PDB entry 5KDQ | X-ray diffraction, 2.15 A resolution | chains B and C of the 4 polymer chains in the assembly

== Chain B ==
Molecule: Hemoglobin subunit beta
Source organism: Homo sapiens
UniProtKB: P68871 (HBB_HUMAN); residues 1-146 here correspond to UniProt positions 2-147 (UniProt number = residue number + 1)
Amino-acid sequence (146 residues; each row starts with the number of its first residue):
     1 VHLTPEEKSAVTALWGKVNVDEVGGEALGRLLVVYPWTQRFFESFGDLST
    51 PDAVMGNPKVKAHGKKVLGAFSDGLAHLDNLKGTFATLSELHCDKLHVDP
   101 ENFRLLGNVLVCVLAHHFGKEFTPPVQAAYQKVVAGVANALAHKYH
Metal / ion sites: heme Fe near H92 (its only coordinating residue here)
Ligand contacts: heme (HEM): L31, T38, F41, F42, H63, K66, V67, A70, F71, F85, L88, L91, H92, L96, V98, N102, F103, L106, V137, L141
UniProt features mapped onto this chain:
  - binding site ((2R)-2,3-bisphosphoglycerate): V1, H2, K82, H143
  - binding site (heme b): H63, H92
  - site: E7, K8 (Microbial infection: Cleavage), G25, E26 (Microbial infection: Cleavage), G29, R30 (Microbial infection: Cleavage), Y35, P36 (Microbial infection: Cleavage), W37, T38 (Microbial infection: Cleavage), F45, G46 (Microbial infection: Cleavage), D52, A53 (Microbial infection: Cleavage), G56, N57 (Microbial infection: Cleavage), K59 (Not glycated), F71, S72 (Microbial infection: Cleavage), G74, L75 (Microbial infection: Cleavage), K82 (Not glycated), T84, F85 (Microbial infection: Cleavage), H92, C93 (Microbial infection: Cleavage), K95 (Not glycated), R104, L105 (Microbial infection: Cleavage), L110, V111 (Microbial infection: Cleavage), G119, K120 (Microbial infection: Cleavage), F122, T123 (Microbial infection: Cleavage), A128, A129 (Microbial infection: Cleavage) and 2 more in UniProt
  - modified residue: V1 (N-acetylvaline), S9 (Phosphoserine), T12 (Phosphothreonine), S44 (Phosphoserine), T50 (Phosphothreonine), K59 (N6-acetyllysine), K82 (N6-acetyllysine), T87 (Phosphothreonine), C93 (S-nitrosocysteine), K144 (N6-acetyllysine)
  - glycosylation: V1 (N-linked (Glc) (glycation) valine), K8 (N-linked (Glc) (glycation) lysine), K17 (N-linked (Glc) (glycation) lysine), K66 (N-linked (Glc) (glycation) lysine), K120 (N-linked (Glc) (glycation) lysine), K144 (N-linked (Glc) (glycation) lysine)

== Chain C ==
Molecule: Hemoglobin subunit alpha
Source organism: Homo sapiens
UniProtKB: P69905 (HBA_HUMAN); residues 1-141 here correspond to UniProt positions 2-142 (UniProt number = residue number + 1)
Amino-acid sequence (141 residues; numbered 1 to 141; the number before each row is that of its first residue):
     1 VLSPADKTNVKAAWGKVGAHAGEYGAEALERMFLSFPTTKTYFPHFDLSH
    51 GSAQVKGHGKKVADALTNAVAHVDDMPNALSALSDLHAHKLRVDPVNFKL
   101 LSHCLLVTLAAHLPAEFTPAVHASLDKFLASVSTVLTSKYR
Metal / ion sites: heme Fe near H87 (its only coordinating residue here)
Ligand contacts:
  - heme (HEM): M32, T39, Y42, F43, H45, F46, H58, K61, V62, A65, L66, L83, L86, H87, L91, V93, N97, F98, L101, L105, V132, L136
  - KOH (3-[2-chloranyl-4-(1H-imidazol-2-yl)phenoxy]propanoic acid): V1, L2, K127, F128, A130, S131
UniProt features mapped onto this chain:
  - binding site (O2): H58
  - binding site (heme b): H87
  - site: T8, N9 (Microbial infection: Cleavage), K11 (Not glycated), A13, W14 (Microbial infection: Cleavage), Y24, G25 (Microbial infection: Cleavage), L29, E30 (Microbial infection: Cleavage), H45, F46 (Microbial infection: Cleavage), D47, L48 (Microbial infection: Cleavage), S52, A53 (Microbial infection: Cleavage), V55, K56 (Microbial infection: Cleavage), K56 (Not glycated), G59, K60 (Microbial infection: Cleavage), K60 (Not glycated), K90 (Not glycated), L91, R92 (Microbial infection: Cleavage), K99 (Not glycated), L106, V107 (Microbial infection: Cleavage), T108, L109 (Microbial infection: Cleavage), V121, H122 (Microbial infection: Cleavage), S133, T134 (Microbial infection: Cleavage)
  - modified residue: S3 (Phosphoserine), K7 (N6-succinyllysine), T8 (Phosphothreonine), K11 (N6-succinyllysine), K16 (N6-acetyllysine), Y24 (Phosphotyrosine), S35 (Phosphoserine), K40 (N6-succinyllysine), S49 (Phosphoserine), S102 (Phosphoserine), T108 (Phosphothreonine), S124 (Phosphoserine), S131 (Phosphoserine), T134 (Phosphothreonine), T137 (Phosphothreonine), S138 (Phosphoserine)
  - glycosylation (N-linked (Glc) (glycation) lysine): K7, K16, K40, K61
What the authors report for this chain:
  - binding site for KOH: V1, L2, K127, A130, S131, T137, S138, R141

== Chain B / chain C interface ==
Residue-residue contacts (26):
  V34(B) with R141(C), hydrogen bond (backbone-side chain)
  Y35(B) with R141(C)
  P36(B) with Y140(C); R141(C)
  W37(B) with R92(C); D94(C), hydrogen bond; P95(C); Y140(C), hydrophobic; R141(C)
  R40(B) with Y42(C); L91(C), hydrogen bond (side chain-backbone); R92(C), hydrogen bond (side chain-backbone)
  E43(B) with R92(C), salt bridge
  H97(B) with T41(C); P44(C)
  D99(B) with T41(C); Y42(C), hydrogen bond; D94(C); N97(C), hydrogen bond
  P100(B) with T38(C)
  E101(B) with D94(C); V96(C)
  L105(B) with D94(C)
  Y145(B) with T41(C)
  H146(B) with P37(C); K40(C), hydrogen bond (backbone-side chain)
Interface residues without a listed pair, chain B (14 interface residues in all): V98

== Overview ==
Chain B and chain C each contribute 14 residues to their interface, with 7 hydrogen bonds and 1 salt bridge.
Polar contacts include E43(B)-R92(C), V34(B)-R141(C) and W37(B)-D94(C). Bound to chain B: heme. Ligands of
chain C: heme and compound KOH. The paper reports a binding site for KOH at V1(C), L2(C) and K127(C) among
others.
Chain B is Hemoglobin subunit beta and chain C is Hemoglobin subunit alpha, both from Homo sapiens; the
structure, Deoxyhemoglobin in Complex with an Aryloxyalkanoic acid, was determined by X-ray diffraction.
